PDB entry 4RFS | X-ray diffraction, 3.23 A resolution | chains A and T of the 4 polymer chains in the assembly

[Chain A]
Name: Energy-coupling factor transporter ATP-binding protein EcfA2
From: Lactobacillus brevis
Notes: EC 3.6.3.-
UniProtKB: Q03PY6 (ECFA2_LACBA); residues 1-290 here = UniProt positions 1-290
Chain sequence (290 residues; row label = number of the first residue in the row):
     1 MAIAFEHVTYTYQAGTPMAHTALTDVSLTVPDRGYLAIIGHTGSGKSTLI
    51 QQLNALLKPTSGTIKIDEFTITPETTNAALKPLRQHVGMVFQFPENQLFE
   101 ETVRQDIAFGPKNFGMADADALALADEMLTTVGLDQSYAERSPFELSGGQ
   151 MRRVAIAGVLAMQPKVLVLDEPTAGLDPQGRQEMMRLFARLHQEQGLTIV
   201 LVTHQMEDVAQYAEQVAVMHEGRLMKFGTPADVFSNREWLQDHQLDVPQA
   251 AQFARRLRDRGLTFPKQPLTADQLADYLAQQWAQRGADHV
Not modelled in the structure: 1, 286-290
What the authors report for this chain:
  - mutagenesis - D106R: abolished growth

[Chain T]
Name: Energy-coupling factor transporter transmembrane protein EcfT
From: Lactobacillus brevis
UniProtKB: Q03PY7 (ECFT_LACBA); numbering as in UniProt (aligned over 1-266)
Chain sequence (280 residues; row label = number of the first residue in the row; numbers below 1 keep their minus sign (Met-13 is residue -13)):
   -13 MGSSHHHHHHSQDPMSNFIFGRYLPLDSVVHRLDPRAKLMLSFCYIIVVF
    37 LANNIWSYAILIAFTVGAILSSKISLGFFLKGIRPLLWLIVFTVVLQLLF
    87 SPAGGHTYFHWAFINVTQDGLINAGYIFVRFLLIIMMSTLLTLSTQPLDI
   137 ATGLASLMKPLRWVKVPVDTLAMMLSIALRFVPTLMDEATKIMNAQRARG
   187 VDFGEGGLFKQAKSLIPLMVPLFMSAFNRAEDLSTAMEARGYQDSEHRSQ
   237 YRILTWQRRDTVTWLLFLLGFVAILIFRHW
Not modelled in the structure: -13 to 16, 98-102, 239-244, 264-266
Differences from the reference sequence: expression tag (-13 to 0)
What the authors report for this chain:
  - mutagenesis - R185E, M205R/F209R, F209R/F213R, A216D, R226E: abolished growth
  - mutagenesis - I163W, A164W, A184V, G186A, L201A, L201R, M205A/F209A, M205R, F209A/F213A, F209R, A212W/A216W, F213R, A225V, G227A: unchanged growth
  - mutagenesis - M205R/F209R, F209R/F213R: decreased binding to Substrate binding pritein S

[Chain A / chain T interface]
Contacting residue pairs (30):
  Asn54(A) - Ala184(T)
  Leu56(A) - Arg183(T)
  Lys81(A) - Arg183(T)  hydrogen bond (side chain-backbone)
  Lys81(A) - Asp188(T)
  Arg84(A) - Arg183(T)
  Arg84(A) - Ala184(T)
  Phe91(A) - Asn180(T)
  Phe91(A) - Ala181(T)  hydrophobic
  Asn96(A) - Glu174(T)
  Asn96(A) - Ile178(T)
  Asn96(A) - Pro207(T)
  Gln97(A) - Ala181(T)
  Gln97(A) - Gln182(T)
  Gln97(A) - Arg185(T)  hydrogen bond (backbone-side chain)
  Leu98(A) - Pro207(T)
  Phe99(A) - Arg185(T)
  Phe99(A) - Pro203(T)  hydrophobic
  Phe99(A) - Val206(T)  hydrophobic
  Phe99(A) - Pro207(T)
  Asp106(A) - Arg185(T)  salt bridge
  Phe109(A) - Arg185(T)
  Phe109(A) - Val187(T)  hydrophobic
  Gly110(A) - Arg185(T)
  Asn113(A) - Gly186(T)
  Asn113(A) - Val187(T)
  Phe114(A) - Arg185(T)
  Phe114(A) - Gly186(T)
  Phe144(A) - Met210(T)  hydrophobic
  Met162(A) - Ala184(T)
  Met162(A) - Arg185(T)
Interface residues without a listed pair, chain A (18 interface residues in all): Met89, Gly158
Interface residues without a listed pair, chain T (16 interface residues in all): Ile202
Interface features reported in the paper:
  - pairs named by the authors: Asp106(A)-Arg185(T)

[Summary]
18 residues of chain A and 16 residues of chain T are in contact, with 2 hydrogen bonds and 1 salt bridge.
Polar pairs include Asp106(A)-Arg185(T), Lys81(A)-Arg183(T) and Gln97(A)-Arg185(T). The authors report a
contact between Asp106(A) and Arg185(T). The paper reports that R185E, M205R/F209R and F209R/F213R of chain T,
among others, abolish growth; M205R/F209R and F209R/F213R of chain T reduce binding to Substrate binding
pritein S; 20 substitutions were tested in all.
Chain A is Energy-coupling factor transporter ATP-binding protein EcfA2 and chain T is Energy-coupling factor
transporter transmembrane protein EcfT, both from Lactobacillus brevis; the structure, Structure of a
pantothenate energy coupling factor transporter, was determined by X-ray diffraction.
